Entry 9ONZ (electron microscopy, 2.77 A resolution); this record covers chains A and F of the 6 polymer chains in the assembly.

[Chain A]
Protein: Hemagglutinin HA1
Organism: Influenza A virus
UniProtKB: A0A067Y6L0 (A0A067Y6L0_9INFA); residues -17 to 317 here correspond to UniProt positions 1-335 (UniProt number = residue number + 18)
Chain sequence (335 residues; row label = number of the first residue in the row; numbers below 1 keep their minus sign (Met-17 is residue -17)):
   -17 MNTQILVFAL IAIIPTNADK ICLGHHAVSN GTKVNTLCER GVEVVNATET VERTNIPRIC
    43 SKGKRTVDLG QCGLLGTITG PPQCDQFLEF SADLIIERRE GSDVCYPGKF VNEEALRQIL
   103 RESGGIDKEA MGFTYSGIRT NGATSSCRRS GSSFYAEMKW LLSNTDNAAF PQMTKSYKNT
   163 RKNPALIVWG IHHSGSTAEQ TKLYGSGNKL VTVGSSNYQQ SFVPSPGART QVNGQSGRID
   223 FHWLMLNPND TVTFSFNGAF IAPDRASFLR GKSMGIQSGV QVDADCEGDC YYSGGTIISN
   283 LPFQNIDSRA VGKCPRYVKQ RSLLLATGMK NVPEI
Disordered / not traced: -17 to -1
Disulfides: Cys42-Cys268, Cys54-Cys66, Cys87-Cys129, Cys272-Cys296
Glycans and other covalent adducts: N-acetylglucosamine (NAG) linked to Asn28, Asn231
Sequence notes: conflict Cys20 (Thr38 in A0A067Y6L0), Ser128 (Ala146 in A0A067Y6L0), Val205 (Ala223 in A0A067Y6L0), Tyr274 (His292 in A0A067Y6L0)
Ligand contacts: A1CC2 ((4R)-N-cyclohexyl-2-(4-fluorophenyl)imidazo[1,2-a]pyrimidin-3-amine): Pro284, Phe285, Arg298

[Chain F]
Protein: Hemagglutinin HA2
Organism: Influenza A virus
UniProtKB: A0A067Y6L0 (A0A067Y6L0_9INFA); residues 1-172 here correspond to UniProt positions 340-511 (UniProt number = residue number + 339)
Chain sequence (172 residues; row label = number of the first residue in the row):
     1 GLFGAIAGFI ENGWEGLIDG WYGFRHQNAQ GEGTAADYKS TQSAIDCITG KLNRLIEKTN
    61 QQFELIDNEF TEVEKQIGNV INWTRDSITE VWSYNAELLV AMENQHTIDL ADSEMDKLYE
   121 RVKRQLRENA EEDGTGCFEI FHKCDDDCMA SIRNNTYDHS KYREEAMQNR IQ
Disulfides: Cys144-Cys148
Glycans and other covalent adducts: N-acetylglucosamine (NAG) linked to Asn82, Asn154
Sequence notes: conflict Cys47 (Gln386 in A0A067Y6L0)
Ligand contacts:
  - A1CC2 ((4R)-N-cyclohexyl-2-(4-fluorophenyl)imidazo[1,2-a]pyrimidin-3-amine), molecule 1: Arg54, Glu57, Thr59, Leu99
  - A1CC2, molecule 2: Tyr94, Glu97, Leu98

[Interface between chain A and chain F]
Inter-chain disulfides: Cys20(A)-Cys47(F)
Contacting residue pairs (5):
  Thr18(A) - Arg54(F)  hydrogen bond (backbone-side chain)
  Leu19(A) - Arg54(F)
  Cys20(A) - Cys47(F)  disulfide
  Cys20(A) - Lys51(F)
  Arg22(A) - Glu57(F)  salt bridge
Also at the interface, not in a pair above, chain A (6 interface residues in all): Asn17, Lys301
Also at the interface, not in a pair above, chain F (8 interface residues in all): Gly50, Thr59, Asn60, Glu103

[Summary]
6 residues of chain A and 8 residues of chain F are in contact; the contacts include 1 disulfide bond, 1
hydrogen bond and 1 salt bridge. Polar contacts include Arg22(A)-Glu57(F) and Thr18(A)-Arg54(F). Ligands of
chain A: compound A1CC2. Chain F binds compound A1CC2.
Chain A is Hemagglutinin HA1 and chain F is Hemagglutinin HA2, both from Influenza A virus; the structure,
Influenza A Virus Group 2 Hemagglutinin (H7, Strain SH13) in Complex with the Potent Small-Molecule Entry ...,
was determined by electron microscopy (same publication as 9OO1).
